1QH0 - chain A; structure by X-ray diffraction, 1.93 A resolution.

== Chain A ==
Molecule: Protein (ferredoxin:nadp+ reductase)
Source organism: Nostoc sp
Notes: EC 1.18.1.2
UniProtKB: P21890 (FENR_ANASO); residues 9-303 here correspond to UniProt positions 146-440 (UniProt number = residue number + 137)
Sequence (295 residues; each row starts with the number of its first residue):
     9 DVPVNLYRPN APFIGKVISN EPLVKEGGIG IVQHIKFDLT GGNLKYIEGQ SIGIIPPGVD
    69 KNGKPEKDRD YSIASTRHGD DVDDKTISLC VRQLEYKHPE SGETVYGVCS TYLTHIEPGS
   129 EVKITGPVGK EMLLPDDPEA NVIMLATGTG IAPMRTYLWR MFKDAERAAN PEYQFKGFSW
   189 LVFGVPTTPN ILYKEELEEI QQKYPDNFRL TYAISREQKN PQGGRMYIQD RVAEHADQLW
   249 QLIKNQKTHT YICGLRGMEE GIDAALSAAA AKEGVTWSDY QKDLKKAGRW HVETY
Construct notes: engineered mutation Asp76 (Leu213 in P21890), Asp78 (Leu215 in P21890)
Ligand contacts: FAD (flavin-adenine dinucleotide): Ser59, Arg77, Asp78, Tyr79, Ser80, Cys98, Val99, Arg100, Leu102, Tyr104, Lys105, Gly115, Val116, Cys117, Ser118, Thr157, Ala160, Glu301, Tyr303
UniProt features mapped onto this chain:
  - binding site (FAD): Arg77, Tyr79, Ser80, Cys98 to Arg100, Tyr104, Val116 to Ser118, Thr157
  - binding site (NADP(+)): Ser80, Arg100, Thr157, Val193, Pro194, Ser223, Arg224, Arg233 to Gln237, Gly262, Leu263, Glu301
From the paper describing this entry:
  - contacts within the chain: Ile62-Asp76 (hydrogen bond), Asp76-Arg77 (hydrogen bond)
  - conformationally variable residues: Asp76
  - mutagenesis - V136A (3-fold): decreased catalytic activity
  - mutagenesis - V136S: decreased catalytic activity on Fd
  - mutagenesis - V136L: unchanged catalytic activity

== Summary ==
Chain A binds flavin-adenine dinucleotide. Curated annotation (UniProt) lists 11 FAD-binding residues and 15
NADP+-binding residues. The paper reports that V136A reduces catalytic activity; conformational variability at
Asp76; 3 substitutions were tested in all.
Chain A is Protein (ferredoxin:nadp+ reductase) (Nostoc sp); the structure, Ferredoxin:nadp+ reductase mutant
with leu 76 mutated by asp and leu 78 mutated by asp, was determined by X-ray diffraction together with 1QGZ
and 1H85 from the same study.
